PDB entry 6DVB | X-ray diffraction, 3.80 A resolution | chains C and D of the 9 polymer chains in the assembly

# Chain C
Molecule: DNA-directed RNA polymerase subunit beta
Organism: Mycobacterium tuberculosis (strain ATCC 25618 / H37Rv)
Notes: EC 2.7.7.6
Reference sequence: P9WGY9 (RPOB_MYCTU); residue numbers follow UniProt; this construct covers 1-1178
Sequence (1178 residues; each row starts with the number of its first residue):
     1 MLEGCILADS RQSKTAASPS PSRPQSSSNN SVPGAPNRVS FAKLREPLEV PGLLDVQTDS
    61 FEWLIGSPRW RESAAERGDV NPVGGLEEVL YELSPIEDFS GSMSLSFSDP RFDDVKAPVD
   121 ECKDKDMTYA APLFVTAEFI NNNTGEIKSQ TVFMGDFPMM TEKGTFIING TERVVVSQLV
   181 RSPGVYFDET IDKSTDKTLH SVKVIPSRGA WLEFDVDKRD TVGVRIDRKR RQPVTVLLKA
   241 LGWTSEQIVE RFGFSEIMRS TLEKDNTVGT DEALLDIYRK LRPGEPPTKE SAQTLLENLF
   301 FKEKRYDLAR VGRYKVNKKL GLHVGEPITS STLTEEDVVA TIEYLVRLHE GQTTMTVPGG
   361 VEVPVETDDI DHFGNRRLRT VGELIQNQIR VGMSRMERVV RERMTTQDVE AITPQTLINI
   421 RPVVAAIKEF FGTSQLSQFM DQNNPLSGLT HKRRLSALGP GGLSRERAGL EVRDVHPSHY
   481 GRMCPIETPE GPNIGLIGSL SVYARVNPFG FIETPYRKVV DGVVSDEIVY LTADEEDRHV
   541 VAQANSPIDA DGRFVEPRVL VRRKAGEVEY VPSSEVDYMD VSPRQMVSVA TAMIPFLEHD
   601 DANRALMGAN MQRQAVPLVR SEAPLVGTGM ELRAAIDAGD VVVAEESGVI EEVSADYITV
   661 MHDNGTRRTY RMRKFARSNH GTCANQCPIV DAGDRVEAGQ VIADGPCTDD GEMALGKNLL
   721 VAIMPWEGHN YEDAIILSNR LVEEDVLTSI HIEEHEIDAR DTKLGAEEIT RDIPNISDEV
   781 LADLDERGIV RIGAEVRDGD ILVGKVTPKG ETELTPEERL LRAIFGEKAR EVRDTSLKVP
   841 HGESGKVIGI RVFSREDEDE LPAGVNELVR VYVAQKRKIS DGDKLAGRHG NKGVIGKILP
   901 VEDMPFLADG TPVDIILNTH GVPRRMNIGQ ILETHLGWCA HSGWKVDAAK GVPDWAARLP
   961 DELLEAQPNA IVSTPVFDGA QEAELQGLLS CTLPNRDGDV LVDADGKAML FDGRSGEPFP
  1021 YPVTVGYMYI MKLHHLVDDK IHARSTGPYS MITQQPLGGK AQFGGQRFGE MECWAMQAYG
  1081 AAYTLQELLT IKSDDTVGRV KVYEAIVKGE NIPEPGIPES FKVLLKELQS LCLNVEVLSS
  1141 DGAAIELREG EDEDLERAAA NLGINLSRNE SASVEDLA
Not modelled in the structure: 1-27, 1154-1178
Swiss-Prot annotation at these positions:
  - natural variant: Val423 (V423A: In strain: vr1), Leu436 (L436P: In strain: vr2), Ser437 (S437T: In strain: vr3), Gln438 to Asp441 (sequence variant, change not given here; In strain: RJ49), Gln438 (Q438L: In strain: vr4), Phe439 (F439V: In strain: RJ37), Met440 to Asn443 (deletion: In strain: RJ55), Asp441 (D441V: In strain: vr3), Leu449 to Lys452 (sequence variant, change not given here; In strain: RJ48), His451 (H451D: In strain: vr5; H451L: In strain: SP28; H451N: In strain: vr6; H451P: In strain: vr8; H451Q: In strain: vr1; H451R: In strain: vr7), Ser456 (S456L: In strain: vr11 and RJ37; S456Q: In strain: vr9; S456W: In strain: vr10), Leu458 (L458P: In strain: vr12 and SP22)
  - mutagenesis: Glu138 (E138R: Weakens interaction with TRCF and CarD), Ile147 (I147A: Weakens interaction with TRCF and CarD), Lys148 (K148A: Does not affect association with TRCF, but weakens interaction with CarD), Ser149 (S149A: Does not affect association with TRCF, but weakens interaction with CarD)

# Chain D
Molecule: DNA-directed RNA polymerase subunit beta'
Organism: Mycobacterium tuberculosis (strain ATCC 25618 / H37Rv)
Notes: EC 2.7.7.6
Reference sequence: P9WGY7 (RPOC_MYCTU); residues 1-1316 here = UniProt positions 1-1316
Sequence (1316 residues; numbered 1 to 1316; the number before each row is that of its first residue):
     1 MLDVNFFDEL RIGLATAEDI RQWSYGEVKK PETINYRTLK PEKDGLFCEK IFGPTRDWEC
    61 YCGKYKRVRF KGIICERCGV EVTRAKVRRE RMGHIELAAP VTHIWYFKGV PSRLGYLLDL
   121 APKDLEKIIY FAAYVITSVD EEMRHNELST LEAEMAVERK AVEDQRDGEL EARAQKLEAD
   181 LAELEAEGAK ADARRKVRDG GEREMRQIRD RAQRELDRLE DIWSTFTKLA PKQLIVDENL
   241 YRELVDRYGE YFTGAMGAES IQKLIENFDI DAEAESLRDV IRNGKGQKKL RALKRLKVVA
   301 AFQQSGNSPM GMVLDAVPVI PPELRPMVQL DGGRFATSDL NDLYRRVINR NNRLKRLIDL
   361 GAPEIIVNNE KRMLQESVDA LFDNGRRGRP VTGPGNRPLK SLSDLLKGKQ GRFRQNLLGK
   421 RVDYSGRSVI VVGPQLKLHQ CGLPKLMALE LFKPFVMKRL VDLNHAQNIK SAKRMVERQR
   481 PQVWDVLEEV IAEHPVLLNR APTLHRLGIQ AFEPMLVEGK AIQLHPLVCE AFNADFDGDQ
   541 MAVHLPLSAE AQAEARILML SSNNILSPAS GRPLAMPRLD MVTGLYYLTT EVPGDTGEYQ
   601 PASGDHPETG VYSSPAEAIM AADRGVLSVR AKIKVRLTQL RPPVEIEAEL FGHSGWQPGD
   661 AWMAETTLGR VMFNELLPLG YPFVNKQMHK KVQAAIINDL AERYPMIVVA QTVDKLKDAG
   721 FYWATRSGVT VSMADVLVPP RKKEILDHYE ERADKVEKQF QRGALNHDER NEALVEIWKE
   781 ATDEVGQALR EHYPDDNPII TIVDSGATGN FTQTRTLAGM KGLVTNPKGE FIPRPVKSSF
   841 REGLTVLEYF INTHGARKGL ADTALRTADS GYLTRRLVDV SQDVIVREHD CQTERGIVVE
   901 LAERAPDGTL IRDPYIETSA YARTLGTDAV DEAGNVIVER GQDLGDPEID ALLAAGITQV
   961 KVRSVLTCAT STGVCATCYG RSMATGKLVD IGEAVGIVAA QSIGEPGTQL TMRTFHQGGV
  1021 GEDITGGLPR VQELFEARVP RGKAPIADVT GRVRLEDGER FYKITIVPDD GGEEVVYDKI
  1081 SKRQRLRVFK HEDGSERVLS DGDHVEVGQQ LMEGSADPHE VLRVQGPREV QIHLVREVQE
  1141 VYRAQGVSIH DKHIEVIVRQ MLRRVTIIDS GSTEFLPGSL IDRAEFEAEN RRVVAEGGEP
  1201 AAGRPVLMGI TKASLATDSW LSAASFQETT RVLTDAAINC RSDKLNGLKE NVIIGKLIPA
  1261 GTGINRYRNI AVQPTEEARA AAYTIPSYED QYYSPDFGAA TGAAVPLDDY GYSDYR
Not modelled in the structure: 1-2, 1012-1025, 1282-1316
Metal / ion sites: Zn2+ site 1: Cys60, Cys62, Cys75, Cys78; Zn2+ site 2: Cys891, Cys968, Cys975, Cys978
Swiss-Prot annotation at these positions:
  - binding site (Zn(2+)): Cys60, Cys62, Cys75, Cys78, Cys891, Cys968, Cys975, Cys978
  - binding site (Mg(2+)): Asp535, Asp537, Asp539

# How chain C and chain D interact
Pairs across the interface - 374 pairs, chain C then chain D:
  Leu470(C) - Asp862(D)
  Arg473(C) - Arg857(D)  hydrogen bond (backbone-side chain)
  Asp474(C) - Pro827(D)
  Asp474(C) - Arg857(D)
  Val475(C) - Pro827(D)
  Val475(C) - Phe850(D)  hydrophobic
  Val475(C) - His854(D)
  Val475(C) - Arg857(D)
  His476(C) - Phe850(D)
  Tyr480(C) - Val846(D)
  Tyr480(C) - Leu847(D)
  Tyr480(C) - Phe850(D)  hydrophobic
  Cys484(C) - Arg857(D)
  Pro485(C) - Thr853(D)
  Pro485(C) - Arg857(D)  hydrogen bond (backbone-side chain)
  Ile486(C) - Tyr849(D)  hydrophobic
  Ile486(C) - Thr853(D)
  Ile486(C) - Arg857(D)
  Thr488(C) - Arg857(D)
  Gln543(C) - Thr845(D)  hydrogen bond
  Gln543(C) - Val846(D)  hydrogen bond (side chain-backbone)
  Gln543(C) - Leu847(D)  hydrogen bond (side chain-backbone)
  Asn545(C) - Thr845(D)
  Asn545(C) - Val846(D)
  Val568(C) - Leu847(D)  hydrophobic
  Tyr570(C) - Arg834(D)
  Pro583(C) - Val846(D)
  Met586(C) - Val846(D)  hydrophobic
  Met586(C) - Phe850(D)  hydrophobic
  Leu597(C) - Tyr849(D)
  Glu598(C) - Phe840(D)
  Glu598(C) - Gly843(D)
  Glu598(C) - Leu844(D)  hydrogen bond (backbone-backbone)
  His599(C) - Phe840(D)  hydrogen bond (side chain-backbone)
  His599(C) - Arg841(D)
  His599(C) - Glu842(D)
  His599(C) - Gly843(D)
  Asp600(C) - Phe840(D)
  Asp600(C) - Tyr849(D)  hydrogen bond (backbone-side chain)
  Asp601(C) - Phe840(D)
  Asp601(C) - Tyr849(D)
  Asp601(C) - Asn852(D)
  Ala602(C) - Tyr849(D)
  Ala602(C) - Thr853(D)
  Ala602(C) - Ala856(D)  hydrophobic
  Asn603(C) - Ala856(D)
  Asn603(C) - Leu860(D)
  Ala605(C) - Tyr849(D)
  Ile723(C) - Val729(D)
  Ile723(C) - Thr730(D)  hydrogen bond (backbone-side chain)
  Pro725(C) - Asp580(D)
  Pro725(C) - Ala724(D)
  Pro725(C) - Thr725(D)
  Pro725(C) - Val729(D)
  Trp726(C) - Thr725(D)
  Glu727(C) - Pro434(D)
  Glu727(C) - Phe721(D)
  Glu727(C) - Tyr722(D)
  Glu727(C) - Thr725(D)  hydrogen bond (backbone-side chain)
  Glu727(C) - Arg726(D)  salt bridge
  Gly728(C) - Val432(D)
  Gly728(C) - Pro434(D)
  Gly728(C) - Phe721(D)
  His729(C) - Val432(D)
  His729(C) - Pro434(D)
  Asn730(C) - Asp580(D)
  Tyr731(C) - Val432(D)  hydrophobic
  Tyr731(C) - Pro526(D)  hydrogen bond (side chain-backbone)
  Tyr731(C) - Cys529(D)  hydrophobic
  Tyr731(C) - Phe536(D)
  Tyr731(C) - Arg578(D)  hydrogen bond
  Tyr731(C) - Leu579(D)  hydrophobic
  Tyr731(C) - Met581(D)
  Tyr731(C) - Phe721(D)  hydrophobic
  Glu732(C) - Cys529(D)
  Glu732(C) - Ala534(D)
  Glu732(C) - Asp535(D)
  Glu732(C) - Phe536(D)  hydrogen bond (backbone-backbone)
  Glu732(C) - Arg578(D)  salt bridge
  Glu732(C) - Leu579(D)
  Asp733(C) - Asp535(D)
  Asp733(C) - Phe536(D)
  Ala734(C) - Val432(D)  hydrophobic
  Arg760(C) - Asp331(D)  salt bridge
  Lys763(C) - Arg37(D)
  Lys763(C) - Leu39(D)
  Arg797(C) - Arg478(D)  hydrogen bond (side chain-backbone)
  Arg797(C) - Gln479(D)
  Asp798(C) - Arg478(D)  hydrogen bond (backbone-side chain)
  Asp798(C) - Gln479(D)
  Gly799(C) - Arg478(D)  hydrogen bond (backbone-side chain)
  Asp800(C) - Arg478(D)  salt bridge
  Thr812(C) - Glu59(D)  hydrogen bond
  Thr812(C) - Lys66(D)
  Glu813(C) - Arg56(D)  salt bridge
  Glu813(C) - Glu59(D)
  Asp881(C) - Ala521(D)
  Gly882(C) - Val429(D)
  Gly882(C) - Val431(D)
  Lys884(C) - Asp537(D)
  Lys892(C) - Asp537(D)
  Gly893(C) - Phe536(D)
  Gly893(C) - Asp537(D)
  Val894(C) - Val429(D)  hydrophobic
  Val894(C) - Ile430(D)
  Val894(C) - Phe536(D)  hydrogen bond (backbone-backbone)
  Val894(C) - Gly538(D)
  Ile895(C) - Val431(D)
  Gly896(C) - Val431(D)
  Asn918(C) - Asp580(D)  hydrogen bond
  Thr919(C) - Val729(D)  hydrogen bond (side chain-backbone)
  Thr919(C) - Thr730(D)
  Thr919(C) - Val731(D)
  His920(C) - Leu579(D)
  His920(C) - Asp580(D)  salt bridge
  His920(C) - Thr583(D)
  His920(C) - Ile802(D)
  His920(C) - Thr808(D)
  Val922(C) - Val731(D)  hydrophobic
  Pro923(C) - Gln813(D)
  Pro923(C) - Leu817(D)
  Arg924(C) - Thr808(D)  hydrogen bond
  Arg924(C) - Gln813(D)
  Met926(C) - Gln813(D)
  Met926(C) - Thr816(D)
  Met926(C) - Leu817(D)  hydrophobic
  Met926(C) - Phe840(D)  hydrophobic
  Ile928(C) - Leu817(D)  hydrophobic
  Ile931(C) - Val731(D)  hydrophobic
  Ile931(C) - Ser732(D)
  Ile931(C) - Met733(D)
  Leu932(C) - Met733(D)  hydrophobic
  His935(C) - Ser732(D)  hydrogen bond
  His935(C) - Met733(D)  hydrogen bond (side chain-backbone)
  Phe977(C) - Val846(D)  hydrophobic
  Phe977(C) - Tyr849(D)  hydrophobic
  Glu982(C) - Met733(D)
  Glu982(C) - Arg841(D)  salt bridge
  Glu982(C) - Glu842(D)
  Gln986(C) - Met733(D)
  Asp1005(C) - Ser732(D)  hydrogen bond (backbone-side chain)
  Asp1005(C) - Ala734(D)
  Lys1007(C) - Asp735(D)  salt bridge
  Asp1012(C) - Arg726(D)  salt bridge
  Phe1019(C) - Thr725(D)
  Pro1020(C) - Arg726(D)
  Tyr1021(C) - Tyr587(D)  hydrogen bond
  Tyr1021(C) - Arg630(D)
  Tyr1021(C) - Arg726(D)
  Tyr1021(C) - Ser727(D)
  Tyr1021(C) - Gly728(D)
  Pro1022(C) - Thr730(D)
  Val1023(C) - Thr730(D)
  Thr1024(C) - Thr730(D)
  Thr1024(C) - Val731(D)  hydrogen bond (side chain-backbone)
  Thr1024(C) - Ser732(D)
  Val1037(C) - Val429(D)  hydrophobic
  Val1037(C) - Lys520(D)
  Asp1038(C) - Lys520(D)  salt bridge
  Lys1040(C) - Arg427(D)
  Lys1040(C) - Ser428(D)
  Lys1040(C) - Gln540(D)
  Ile1041(C) - Arg427(D)
  Ile1041(C) - Ser428(D)
  Ile1041(C) - Met447(D)  hydrophobic
  Ile1041(C) - Lys520(D)
  His1042(C) - Gly426(D)
  His1042(C) - Arg427(D)  hydrogen bond (backbone-backbone)
  Ala1043(C) - Ser425(D)
  Ala1043(C) - Gly426(D)
  Ala1043(C) - Met447(D)  hydrophobic
  Ala1043(C) - Glu450(D)
  Arg1044(C) - Asp423(D)  salt bridge
  Arg1044(C) - Tyr424(D)  hydrogen bond (backbone-backbone)
  Arg1044(C) - Ser425(D)  hydrogen bond (backbone-backbone)
  Arg1044(C) - Glu450(D)
  Ser1045(C) - Asp423(D)
  Ser1045(C) - Tyr424(D)  hydrogen bond (backbone-backbone)
  Ser1045(C) - Glu450(D)  hydrogen bond
  Ser1045(C) - Lys453(D)
  Thr1046(C) - Tyr424(D)
  Tyr1049(C) - Asp423(D)  hydrogen bond
  Met1051(C) - Arg89(D)  hydrogen bond (backbone-side chain)
  Ile1052(C) - Arg89(D)  hydrogen bond (backbone-side chain)
  Ile1052(C) - Glu323(D)
  Ile1052(C) - Pro326(D)  hydrophobic
  Gln1055(C) - Asn416(D)  hydrogen bond (side chain-backbone)
  Gln1055(C) - Lys420(D)
  Gln1055(C) - Arg421(D)
  Pro1056(C) - Arg421(D)
  Pro1056(C) - Val422(D)
  Pro1056(C) - Asp423(D)
  Leu1057(C) - Arg421(D)
  Gly1058(C) - Arg421(D)
  Phe1063(C) - Glu450(D)
  Gly1065(C) - Arg421(D)  hydrogen bond (backbone-side chain)
  Gly1065(C) - Val422(D)
  Gly1065(C) - Ser425(D)
  Gln1066(C) - Arg421(D)
  Gln1066(C) - Val422(D)  hydrogen bond (backbone-backbone)
  Gln1066(C) - Ser425(D)  hydrogen bond (backbone-side chain)
  Gln1066(C) - Gly426(D)
  Gln1066(C) - Arg427(D)
  Arg1067(C) - Arg414(D)  hydrogen bond (side chain-backbone)
  Arg1067(C) - Gln415(D)  hydrogen bond (side chain-backbone)
  Arg1067(C) - Gly419(D)  hydrogen bond (side chain-backbone)
  Arg1067(C) - Lys420(D)
  Arg1067(C) - Arg421(D)
  Phe1068(C) - Gly419(D)
  Phe1068(C) - Lys420(D)  hydrogen bond (backbone-backbone)
  Phe1068(C) - Ile509(D)  hydrophobic
  Phe1068(C) - His544(D)
  Glu1070(C) - Arg414(D)  salt bridge
  Glu1070(C) - Leu418(D)
  Glu1070(C) - Arg875(D)  salt bridge
  Met1071(C) - Thr503(D)
  Glu1072(C) - Asn499(D)
  Glu1072(C) - Thr503(D)  hydrogen bond
  Glu1072(C) - Ile509(D)
  Cys1073(C) - Leu418(D)  hydrogen bond (side chain-backbone)
  Trp1074(C) - Arg875(D)
  Trp1074(C) - Val878(D)
  Trp1074(C) - Ile997(D)
  Trp1074(C) - Gln1001(D)
  Ala1075(C) - Thr503(D)
  Ala1075(C) - Arg506(D)
  Ala1075(C) - Gln1001(D)
  Met1076(C) - Ile509(D)  hydrophobic
  Met1076(C) - Met559(D)  hydrophobic
  Gln1077(C) - Gln882(D)  hydrogen bond
  Gln1077(C) - Ala994(D)
  Gln1077(C) - Ile997(D)
  Gln1077(C) - Leu1248(D)
  Gln1077(C) - Ile1258(D)
  Ala1078(C) - Arg506(D)  hydrogen bond (backbone-side chain)
  Ala1078(C) - Val998(D)
  Ala1078(C) - Gln1001(D)
  Tyr1079(C) - Arg506(D)  hydrogen bond (side chain-backbone)
  Tyr1079(C) - Leu507(D)
  Tyr1079(C) - Ile509(D)  hydrogen bond (side chain-backbone)
  Tyr1079(C) - Gln510(D)
  Tyr1079(C) - Leu558(D)
  Tyr1079(C) - Met559(D)  hydrophobic
  Tyr1079(C) - Asn564(D)
  Gly1080(C) - Gly1261(D)
  Gly1080(C) - Thr1262(D)  hydrogen bond (backbone-backbone)
  Ala1081(C) - Glu554(D)
  Ala1082(C) - Glu554(D)  hydrogen bond (backbone-side chain)
  Ala1082(C) - Leu1257(D)
  Ala1082(C) - Ile1258(D)  hydrophobic
  Ala1082(C) - Thr1262(D)  hydrogen bond (backbone-side chain)
  Ala1082(C) - Gly1263(D)
  Tyr1083(C) - Glu550(D)
  Tyr1083(C) - Glu554(D)  hydrogen bond (backbone-side chain)
  Tyr1083(C) - Leu1257(D)
  Tyr1083(C) - Thr1262(D)
  Tyr1083(C) - Arg1268(D)
  Thr1084(C) - Leu497(D)
  Thr1084(C) - Ala551(D)  hydrogen bond (side chain-backbone)
  Thr1084(C) - Glu554(D)  hydrogen bond
  Leu1085(C) - Val1252(D)  hydrophobic
  Leu1085(C) - Ile1258(D)  hydrophobic
  Gln1086(C) - Gly1255(D)  hydrogen bond (side chain-backbone)
  Gln1086(C) - Leu1257(D)
  Glu1087(C) - Pro546(D)
  Glu1087(C) - Leu547(D)  hydrogen bond (side chain-backbone)
  Glu1087(C) - Ser548(D)  hydrogen bond (side chain-backbone)
  Glu1087(C) - Ala551(D)
  Leu1088(C) - Val422(D)
  Leu1089(C) - Lys420(D)
  Leu1089(C) - Val1252(D)  hydrophobic
  Thr1090(C) - Gly1255(D)
  Lys1092(C) - Val422(D)
  Lys1092(C) - Asp423(D)  hydrogen bond (backbone-backbone)
  Lys1092(C) - Leu545(D)  hydrogen bond (side chain-backbone)
  Lys1092(C) - Leu547(D)
  Ser1093(C) - Lys420(D)
  Ser1093(C) - Arg421(D)  hydrogen bond (side chain-backbone)
  Asp1094(C) - Lys420(D)
  Thr1096(C) - Lys86(D)
  Val1102(C) - Leu547(D)  hydrophobic
  Tyr1103(C) - Tyr424(D)
  Tyr1103(C) - Pro454(D)  hydrophobic
  Tyr1103(C) - Met457(D)
  Ile1106(C) - Tyr424(D)
  Ile1106(C) - Pro454(D)  hydrophobic
  Ile1106(C) - Phe455(D)  hydrophobic
  Ile1106(C) - Lys458(D)
  Val1107(C) - Met457(D)  hydrophobic
  Val1107(C) - Lys458(D)
  Lys1108(C) - Lys458(D)
  Gly1109(C) - Lys458(D)
  Ile1112(C) - Leu547(D)
  Ile1112(C) - Ser548(D)
  Gly1116(C) - Asn5(D)  hydrogen bond (backbone-side chain)
  Ile1117(C) - Asp3(D)
  Ile1117(C) - Val4(D)
  Ile1117(C) - Asn5(D)
  Pro1118(C) - Ile1253(D)
  Pro1118(C) - Ile1254(D)
  Glu1119(C) - Arg89(D)  salt bridge
  Ser1120(C) - Asn416(D)  hydrogen bond (side chain-backbone)
  Ser1120(C) - Leu417(D)
  Phe1121(C) - Ile1253(D)  hydrophobic
  Phe1121(C) - Ile1254(D)  hydrophobic
  Val1123(C) - Leu324(D)  hydrophobic
  Leu1124(C) - Leu406(D)  hydrophobic
  Leu1124(C) - Phe413(D)  hydrophobic
  Leu1124(C) - Leu417(D)  hydrophobic
  Lys1126(C) - Glu90(D)  hydrogen bond (side chain-backbone)
  Lys1126(C) - Pro321(D)
  Glu1127(C) - Ile320(D)
  Glu1127(C) - Leu405(D)
  Glu1127(C) - Leu406(D)
  Glu1127(C) - Arg412(D)  salt bridge
  Leu1128(C) - Leu406(D)  hydrophobic
  Leu1128(C) - Leu1233(D)  hydrophobic
  Gln1129(C) - Trp23(D)
  Gln1129(C) - Met92(D)
  Gln1129(C) - Pro318(D)
  Ser1130(C) - Met92(D)
  Ser1130(C) - Pro318(D)
  Ser1130(C) - Ile320(D)
  Ser1130(C) - Phe382(D)
  Ser1130(C) - Leu402(D)
  Leu1131(C) - His103(D)  hydrogen bond (backbone-side chain)
  Leu1131(C) - Trp105(D)  hydrophobic
  Leu1131(C) - Phe382(D)
  Leu1131(C) - Leu402(D)  hydrophobic
  Leu1131(C) - Leu406(D)  hydrophobic
  Cys1132(C) - Ala15(D)  hydrogen bond (backbone-backbone)
  Cys1132(C) - His103(D)
  Cys1132(C) - Leu314(D)  hydrophobic
  Cys1132(C) - Pro318(D)
  Cys1132(C) - Phe382(D)  hydrophobic
  Leu1133(C) - Gly13(D)
  Leu1133(C) - Ala15(D)
  Leu1133(C) - Trp23(D)
  Leu1133(C) - Trp105(D)  hydrophobic
  Leu1133(C) - Tyr106(D)
  Leu1133(C) - Ala1237(D)  hydrophobic
  Asn1134(C) - Arg11(D)
  Asn1134(C) - Ile12(D)
  Asn1134(C) - Gly13(D)  hydrogen bond (backbone-backbone)
  Asn1134(C) - Leu14(D)
  Asn1134(C) - Asp19(D)
  Asn1134(C) - Trp23(D)
  Val1135(C) - Arg11(D)
  Val1135(C) - Ile12(D)  hydrophobic
  Glu1136(C) - Leu10(D)
  Glu1136(C) - Arg11(D)  hydrogen bond (backbone-backbone)
  Val1137(C) - Phe7(D)  hydrophobic
  Val1137(C) - Glu9(D)
  Val1137(C) - Leu10(D)  hydrophobic
  Leu1138(C) - Phe7(D)
  Leu1138(C) - Asp8(D)  hydrogen bond (backbone-backbone)
  Leu1138(C) - Glu9(D)  hydrogen bond (backbone-backbone)
  Leu1138(C) - Arg11(D)
  Ser1139(C) - Asp8(D)
  Ile1145(C) - Phe7(D)  hydrophobic
  Leu1147(C) - Asp3(D)
  Leu1147(C) - Glu90(D)
  Arg1148(C) - Lys86(D)
  Arg1148(C) - Glu90(D)
  Glu1149(C) - Glu90(D)
  Gly1150(C) - Tyr25(D)  hydrogen bond (backbone-side chain)
  Glu1151(C) - Gln22(D)
  Glu1151(C) - Tyr25(D)
  Asp1152(C) - Arg21(D)
  Asp1152(C) - Gln22(D)
  Asp1152(C) - Trp23(D)
  Asp1152(C) - Ser24(D)
  Glu1153(C) - Arg21(D)
  Glu1153(C) - Ser24(D)
Other interface residues (no listed pair), chain C (175 interface residues in all): Pro477, Met483, Ile494, Gly495, Leu560, Val561, Arg562, Leu606, Met724, Gln981, Leu985, Leu989, Thr1053, Gln1054, Gly1069, Pro1115, Ser1140, Glu1146
Other interface residues (no listed pair), chain D (185 interface residues in all): Tyr344, Ser403, Gln435, Pro444, Leu451, Ile469, Ala501, His505, Ala542, Ala807, Gly809, Lys858, Ala861, Leu865, Thr874, Trp1220, Leu1221, Lys1249, Ala1260

# In short
Chain C and chain D form an interface of 175 and 185 residues respectively; the contacts include 70 hydrogen
bonds and 15 salt bridges. Polar contacts include Glu727(C)-Arg726(D), Glu732(C)-Arg578(D) and
Arg760(C)-Asp331(D).
Chain C is DNA-directed RNA polymerase subunit beta and chain D is DNA-directed RNA polymerase subunit beta',
both from Mycobacterium tuberculosis (strain ATCC 25618 / H37Rv); the structure, Crystal structure of
Mycobacterium tuberculosis transcription initiation complex(ECF sigma factor L) containing 5nt RNA with 5nt
..., was determined by X-ray diffraction (same publication as 6DV9, 6DVC, 6DVD and 6DVE).
